PDB entry 5FMP | X-ray diffraction, 2.26 A resolution | chains A and B of the 4 polymer chains in the assembly

# Chain A (and B)
Name: Hth-type transcriptional repressor kstr
Source organism: Mycobacterium tuberculosis
Notes: chain B of this document is another copy of the same molecule, construct and numbering; everything in this record applies to it too
UniProt: P96856 (KSTR_MYCTU); residue numbers follow UniProt; this construct covers 23-220
Sequence (205 residues; each row starts with the number of its first residue):
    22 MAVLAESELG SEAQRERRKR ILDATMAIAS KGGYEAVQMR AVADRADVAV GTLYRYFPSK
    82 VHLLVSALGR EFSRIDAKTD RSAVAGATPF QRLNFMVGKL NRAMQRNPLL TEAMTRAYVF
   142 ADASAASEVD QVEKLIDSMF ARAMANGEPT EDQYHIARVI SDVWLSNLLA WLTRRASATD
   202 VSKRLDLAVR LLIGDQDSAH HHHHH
Not modelled in the structure: 22-30, 215-226 (chain B: 22-31, 215-226)
Differences from the reference sequence: expression tag (22, 221-226)
UniProt features mapped onto this chain:
  - DNA-binding region: Gln-59 to Phe-78 (H-T-H motif)

# How chain A and chain B interact
Pairs across the interface (40; chain A residue first):
  Tyr-55(A) / Phe-141(B)  hydrophobic
  Arg-137(A) / Phe-141(B)  hydrogen bond (side chain-backbone)
  Arg-137(A) / Asp-143(B)
  Val-140(A) / Val-140(B)
  Phe-141(A) / Tyr-55(B)  hydrophobic
  Phe-141(A) / Arg-137(B)  hydrogen bond (backbone-side chain)
  Phe-141(A) / Phe-141(B)  hydrophobic
  Ala-142(A) / Thr-194(B)
  Asp-143(A) / Thr-194(B)
  Ala-144(A) / Thr-194(B)
  Ala-147(A) / Thr-194(B)
  Ala-147(A) / Arg-196(B)
  Val-150(A) / Arg-196(B)
  Asp-151(A) / Arg-196(B)
  Glu-154(A) / Arg-196(B)  salt bridge
  His-176(A) / Leu-208(B)
  Ile-177(A) / Leu-212(B)  hydrophobic
  Arg-179(A) / Arg-205(B)
  Val-180(A) / Val-184(B)  hydrophobic
  Asp-183(A) / Asp-183(B)
  Asp-183(A) / Val-184(B)
  Asp-183(A) / Ser-187(B)  hydrogen bond
  Asp-183(A) / Asn-188(B)
  Val-184(A) / Val-180(B)  hydrophobic
  Val-184(A) / Asp-183(B)
  Leu-186(A) / Ser-187(B)
  Ser-187(A) / Asp-183(B)  hydrogen bond
  Thr-194(A) / Ala-142(B)
  Thr-194(A) / Asp-143(B)
  Thr-194(A) / Ala-144(B)
  Thr-194(A) / Ala-147(B)
  Arg-196(A) / Ala-147(B)
  Arg-196(A) / Val-150(B)
  Arg-196(A) / Asp-151(B)
  Arg-196(A) / Glu-154(B)  salt bridge
  Arg-205(A) / Arg-179(B)
  Leu-208(A) / His-176(B)
  Leu-212(A) / Leu-212(B)
  Leu-213(A) / Leu-212(B)  hydrophobic
  Leu-213(A) / Leu-213(B)  hydrophobic
Other interface residues (no listed pair), chain A (28 interface residues in all): Asn-188, Leu-190, Ala-209
Other interface residues (no listed pair), chain B (28 interface residues in all): Ile-177, Leu-186, Leu-190, Ala-209

# Overview
The chain A/chain B interface involves 28 residues from each chain, with 4 hydrogen bonds and 2 salt bridges.
Polar pairs include Glu-154(A)/Arg-196(B), Arg-137(A)/Phe-141(B) and Asp-183(A)/Ser-187(B).
Chain A and chain B are both Hth-type transcriptional repressor kstr (Mycobacterium tuberculosis); the
structure, KstR, transcriptional repressor of cholesterol degradation in Mycobacterium tuberculosis, bound to
the DNA operator, was determined by X-ray diffraction.
